Entry 6ALG (electron microscopy, 3.70 A resolution); this record covers chains G and I of the 9 polymer chains in the assembly.

[Chain G]
Name: DNA-directed RNA polymerase subunit alpha
Source organism: Escherichia coli (strain K12)
Notes: EC 2.7.7.6
UniProtKB: P0A7Z4 (RPOA_ECOLI); numbering as in UniProt (aligned over 1-234)
Chain sequence (239 residues; numbered 1 to 239; the number before each row is that of its first residue):
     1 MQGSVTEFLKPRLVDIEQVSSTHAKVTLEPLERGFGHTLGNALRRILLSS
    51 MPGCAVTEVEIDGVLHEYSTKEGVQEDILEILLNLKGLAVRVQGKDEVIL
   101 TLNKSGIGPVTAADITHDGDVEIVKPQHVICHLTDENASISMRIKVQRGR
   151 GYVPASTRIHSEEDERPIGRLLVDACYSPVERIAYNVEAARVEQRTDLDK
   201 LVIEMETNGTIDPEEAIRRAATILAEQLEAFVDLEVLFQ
Unresolved in the structure: 1-6, 160-166, 233-239
Construct notes: expression tag (235-239)
Curated features (UniProtKB/Swiss-Prot):
  - region: Glu162 to Glu165 (Required for interaction with Crp at class II promoters)
  - mutagenesis: Arg45 (R45C: In rpoA112; temperature-sensitive, blocks RNA polymerase assembly), Glu162 to Glu165 (5-fold decrease in CRP-class II promoter-dependent transcription), Glu165 (E165K: 5-fold decrease in CRP-class II promoter-dependent transcription), Arg191 (R191C: In rpoA101; temperature-sensitive)

[Chain I]
Name: DNA-directed RNA polymerase subunit beta
Source organism: Escherichia coli (strain K12)
Notes: EC 2.7.7.6
UniProtKB: P0A8V2 (RPOB_ECOLI); residue numbers follow UniProt; this construct covers 1-1342
Chain sequence (1342 residues; numbered 1 to 1342; the number before each row is that of its first residue):
     1 MVYSYTEKKRIRKDFGKRPQVLDVPYLLSIQLDSFQKFIEQDPEGQYGLE
    51 AAFRSVFPIQSYSGNSELQYVSYRLGEPVFDVQECQIRGVTYSAPLRVKL
   101 RLVIYEREAPEGTVKDIKEQEVYMGEIPLMTDNGTFVINGTERVIVSQLH
   151 RSPGVFFDSDKGKTHSSGKVLYNARIIPYRGSWLDFEFDPKDNLFVRIDR
   201 RRKLPATIILRALNYTTEQILDLFFEKVIFEIRDNKLQMELVPERLRGET
   251 ASFDIEANGKVYVEKGRRITARHIRQLEKDDVKLIEVPVEYIAGKVVAKD
   301 YIDESTGELICAANMELSLDLLAKLSQSGHKRIETLFTNDLDHGPYISET
   351 LRVDPTNDRLSALVEIYRMMRPGEPPTREAAESLFENLFFSEDRYDLSAV
   401 GRMKFNRSLLREEIEGSGILSKDDIIDVMKKLIDIRNGKGEVDDIDHLGN
   451 RRIRSVGEMAENQFRVGLVRVERAVKERLSLGDLDTLMPQDMINAKPISA
   501 AVKEFFGSSQLSQFMDQNNPLSEITHKRRISALGPGGLTRERAGFEVRDV
   551 HPTHYGRVCPIETPEGPNIGLINSLSVYAQTNEYGFLETPYRKVTDGVVT
   601 DEIHYLSAIEEGNYVIAQANSNLDEEGHFVEDLVTCRSKGESSLFSRDQV
   651 DYMDVSTQQVVSVGASLIPFLEHDDANRALMGANMQRQAVPTLRADKPLV
   701 GTGMERAVAVDSGVTAVAKRGGVVQYVDASRIVIKVNEDEMYPGEAGIDI
   751 YNLTKYTRSNQNTCINQMPCVSLGEPVERGDVLADGPSTDLGELALGQNM
   801 RVAFMPWNGYNFEDSILVSERVVQEDRFTTIHIQELACVSRDTKLGPEEI
   851 TADIPNVGEAALSKLDESGIVYIGAEVTGGDILVGKVTPKGETQLTPEEK
   901 LLRAIFGEKASDVKDSSLRVPNGVSGTVIDVQVFTRDGVEKDKRALEIEE
   951 MQLKQAKKDLSEELQILEAGLFSRIRAVLVAGGVEAEKLDKLPRDRWLEL
  1001 GLTDEEKQNQLEQLAEQYDELKHEFEKKLEAKRRKITQGDDLAPGVLKIV
  1051 KVYLAVKRRIQPGDKMAGRHGNKGVISKINPIEDMPYDENGTPVDIVLNP
  1101 LGVPSRMNIGQILETHLGMAAKGIGDKINAMLKQQQEVAKLREFIQRAYD
  1151 LGADVRQKVDLSTFSDEEVMRLAENLRKGMPIATPVFDGAKEAEIKELLK
  1201 LGDLPTSGQIRLYDGRTGEQFERPVTVGYMYMLKLNHLVDDKMHARSTGS
  1251 YSLVTQQPLGGKAQFGGQRFGEMEVWALEAYGAAYTLQEMLTVKSDDVNG
  1301 RTKMYKNIVDGNHQMEPGMPESFNVLLKEIRSLGINIELEDE
Unresolved in the structure: 1, 891-911, 1342
Curated features (UniProtKB/Swiss-Prot):
  - modified residue (N6-acetyllysine): Lys1022, Lys1200
  - mutagenesis: Ile561 (I561S: Resistant to antibiotics salinamide A and B), Ile569 (I569S: Resistant to antibiotics salinamide A and B), Ala665 (A665E: Resistant to antibiotics salinamide A and B), Asp675 (D675A/G: Resistant to antibiotics salinamide A and B), Asn677 (N677H/K: Resistant to antibiotics salinamide A and B), Leu680 (L680M: Resistant to antibiotics salinamide A and B), Glu813 (E813K: Disrupts the enzyme's active center)

[Interface between chain G and chain I]
Residue-residue contacts (62; chain G residue first):
  Asn41(G) - Gly1215(I)
  Asn41(G) - Arg1216(I)  hydrogen bond (side chain-backbone)
  Asn41(G) - Thr1217(I)  hydrogen bond (side chain-backbone)
  Asn41(G) - Gly1218(I)
  Arg44(G) - Glu1083(I)
  Arg44(G) - Tyr1087(I)
  Arg44(G) - Pro1093(I)
  Arg45(G) - Glu1083(I)  salt bridge
  Arg45(G) - Asp1084(I)  salt bridge
  Arg45(G) - Gly1215(I)
  Leu48(G) - Glu1083(I)
  Ser49(G) - Glu1083(I)
  His66(G) - Ile873(I)
  His66(G) - Gly874(I)
  His66(G) - Thr927(I)
  His66(G) - Ile929(I)
  Tyr68(G) - Tyr756(I)
  Tyr68(G) - Ile929(I)  hydrophobic
  Tyr68(G) - Ala1055(I)
  Tyr68(G) - Lys1057(I)
  Thr70(G) - Ser730(I)
  Thr70(G) - Lys755(I)
  Glu72(G) - Asp728(I)
  Glu72(G) - Arg731(I)  salt bridge
  Gly73(G) - Tyr726(I)
  Gly73(G) - Asp728(I)  hydrogen bond (backbone-side chain)
  Val74(G) - Asp728(I)
  Val74(G) - Ala729(I)  hydrogen bond (backbone-backbone)
  Gln75(G) - Val727(I)
  Gln75(G) - Ala729(I)
  Gln75(G) - Pro769(I)
  Asp77(G) - Ala729(I)
  Asp77(G) - Lys755(I)  salt bridge
  Asp77(G) - Tyr756(I)
  Asp77(G) - Asn766(I)
  Asp77(G) - Met768(I)
  Leu79(G) - Leu693(I)  hydrophobic
  Leu79(G) - Lys1057(I)
  Glu80(G) - Arg694(I)
  Glu80(G) - Met768(I)
  Leu83(G) - Leu693(I)  hydrophobic
  Leu83(G) - Arg694(I)
  Lys86(G) - Gln824(I)  hydrogen bond (side chain-backbone)
  Lys86(G) - Asp826(I)
  Thr134(G) - Tyr726(I)
  Thr134(G) - Val727(I)  hydrogen bond (side chain-backbone)
  Thr134(G) - Leu773(I)
  Tyr152(G) - Glu820(I)
  Tyr152(G) - Val823(I)
  Tyr152(G) - Gln824(I)
  Ala155(G) - Arg1059(I)
  Asp174(G) - Asp826(I)
  Asp174(G) - Arg1059(I)  salt bridge
  Glu181(G) - Arg821(I)  hydrogen bond (backbone-side chain)
  Arg182(G) - Asn1090(I)  hydrogen bond (side chain-backbone)
  Arg182(G) - Gly1091(I)
  Arg182(G) - Thr1092(I)
  Ile183(G) - Gly1091(I)
  Ala184(G) - Asn1090(I)
  Ala184(G) - Gly1091(I)
  Tyr185(G) - Tyr1087(I)  hydrogen bond
  Tyr185(G) - Gly1218(I)
Other interface residues (no listed pair), chain G (35 interface residues in all): His37, Leu65, Glu67, Lys71, Glu76, Ser156, Ile168, Arg170, Cys176
Other interface residues (no listed pair), chain I (46 interface residues in all): Val771, Ser772, Ile831, Ala875, Glu876, Val928, Val1056, Ile1082, Glu1089

[Summary]
Chain G and chain I form an interface of 35 and 46 residues respectively, with 9 hydrogen bonds and 5 salt
bridges. Polar pairs include Arg45(G)-Glu1083(I), Arg45(G)-Asp1084(I) and Glu72(G)-Arg731(I). Curated
annotation (UniProt) lists 6 mutagenesis sites on chain G; 7 mutagenesis sites on chain I.
Chain G is DNA-directed RNA polymerase subunit alpha and chain I is DNA-directed RNA polymerase subunit beta,
both from Escherichia coli (strain K12); the structure, CryoEM structure of HK022 Nun - E.coli RNA polymerase
elongation complex, was determined by electron microscopy together with 6ALF and 6ALH from the same study.
